PDB entry 7C42 | X-ray diffraction, 2.00 A resolution | chain A

== Chain A ==
Protein: CCHC-type domain-containing protein
Source organism: Trypanosoma brucei brucei (strain 927/4 GUTat10.1)
UniProt: Q38DE2 (Q38DE2_TRYB2); numbering as in UniProt (aligned over 40-390)
Amino-acid sequence (351 residues; each row starts with the number of its first residue):
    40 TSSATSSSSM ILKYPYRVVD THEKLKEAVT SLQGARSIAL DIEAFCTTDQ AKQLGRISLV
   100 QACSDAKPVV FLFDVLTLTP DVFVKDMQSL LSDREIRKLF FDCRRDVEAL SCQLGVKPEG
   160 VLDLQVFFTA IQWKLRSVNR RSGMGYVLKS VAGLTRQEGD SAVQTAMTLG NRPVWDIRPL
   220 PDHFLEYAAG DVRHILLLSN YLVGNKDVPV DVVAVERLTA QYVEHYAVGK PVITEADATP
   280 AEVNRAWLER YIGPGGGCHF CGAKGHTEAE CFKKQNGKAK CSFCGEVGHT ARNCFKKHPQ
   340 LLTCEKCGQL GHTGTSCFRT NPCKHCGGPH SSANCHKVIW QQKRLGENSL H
Not modelled in the structure: 40-48, 342-390
Modified positions: Mse49, Mse126, Mse183, Mse206 (selenomethionine; parent Met)
Ion coordination: Zn2+ site 1: C297, C300, H305, C310; Zn2+ site 2: C320, C323, H328, C333
What the authors report for this chain:
  - mutagenesis - D141E, S181A, Y185A, H305A, F311A, H328A: decreased catalytic activity on RNA1
  - mutagenesis - F334A, H351A, H369A: unchanged catalytic activity on RNA1
  - mutagenesis - D141A: decreased expression
  - mutagenesis - Q164A, R179A, D230A: decreased catalytic activity
  - mutagenesis - D80A, E82A: abolished catalytic activity

== Overview ==
The Zn2+ site 1 is built by C297, C300, H305 and C310. The Zn2+ site 2 is built by C320, C323, H328 and C333.
The paper reports that D141E, S181A and Y185A, among others, reduce catalytic activity on RNA1; Q164A, R179A
and D230A reduce catalytic activity; 15 substitutions were tested in all.
Chain A is CCHC-type domain-containing protein (Trypanosoma brucei brucei (strain 927/4 GUTat10.1)); the
structure, The crystal structure of Trypanosoma brucei RNase D, was determined by X-ray diffraction (same
publication as 7C43, 7C45, 7C47, 7C4B and 7C4C).
